Entry 8RBE (X-ray diffraction, 1.90 A resolution); this record covers chain A.

# Chain A
Molecule: Mycolic acid methyltransferase MmaA1
Organism: Mycobacterium tuberculosis
Notes: EC 2.1.1.-
UniProt: P0A5Q1 (MMAA1_MYCBO); residue numbers follow UniProt; this construct covers 1-286
Sequence (287 residues; each row starts with the number of its first residue; numbering starts at 0):
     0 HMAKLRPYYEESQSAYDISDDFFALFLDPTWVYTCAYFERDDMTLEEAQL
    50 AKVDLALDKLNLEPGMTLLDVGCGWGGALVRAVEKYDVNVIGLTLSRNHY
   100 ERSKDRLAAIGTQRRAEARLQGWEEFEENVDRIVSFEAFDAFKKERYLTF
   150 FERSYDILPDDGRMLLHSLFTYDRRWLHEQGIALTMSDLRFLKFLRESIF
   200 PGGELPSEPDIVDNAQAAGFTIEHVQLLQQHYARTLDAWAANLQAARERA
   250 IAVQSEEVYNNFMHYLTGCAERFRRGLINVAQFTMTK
Disordered / not traced: 0-15
Construct notes: expression tag (0)
UniProt features mapped onto this chain:
  - active site: C268
  - binding site (S-adenosyl-L-methionine): Y32, T33, G71 to G73, T93 to H98, W122, E123

# In short
From UniProt: active-site residue C268 and 13 S-adenosyl-L-methionine-binding residues.
Chain A is Mycolic acid methyltransferase MmaA1 (Mycobacterium tuberculosis); the structure, Crystal structure
of Mycobacterium tuberculosis MmaA1 in apo form, was determined by X-ray diffraction (same publication as
8RAQ, 8RBD and 8RBL).
